Entry 5IB3 (X-ray diffraction, 1.91 A resolution); this record covers chains A and C of the 3 polymer chains in the assembly.

== Chain A ==
Molecule: HLA class I histocompatibility antigen, B-27 alpha chain
Source organism: Homo sapiens
Reference sequence: P03989 (1B27_HUMAN); residues 1-276 here correspond to UniProt positions 25-300 (UniProt number = residue number + 24)
Amino-acid sequence (276 residues; each row starts with the number of its first residue):
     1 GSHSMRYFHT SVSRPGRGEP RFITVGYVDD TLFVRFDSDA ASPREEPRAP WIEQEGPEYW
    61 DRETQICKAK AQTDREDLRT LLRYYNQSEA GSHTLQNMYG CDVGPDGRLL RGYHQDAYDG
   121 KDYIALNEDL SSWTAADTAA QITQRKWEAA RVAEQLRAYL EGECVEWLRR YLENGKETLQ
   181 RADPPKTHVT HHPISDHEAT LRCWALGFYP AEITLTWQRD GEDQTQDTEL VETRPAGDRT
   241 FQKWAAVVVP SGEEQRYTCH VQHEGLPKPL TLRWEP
Cystine bridges: Cys101-Cys164, Cys203-Cys259
Bound ions: Cu ion site 1: Gly1, His3; Cu ion site 2: Glu76, His197 (shared with His8(C) of chain C)
What the authors report for this chain:
  - Cu ion coordination: His197

== Chain C ==
Molecule: Vasoactive intestinal polypeptide receptor 1
Reference sequence: P32241 (VIPR1_HUMAN); residues 1-9 here correspond to UniProt positions 400-408 (UniProt number = residue number + 399)
Amino-acid sequence (9 residues; numbered 1 to 9; the number before each row is that of its first residue):
     1 RRKWRRWHL
Bound ions: Cu ion: His8 (shared with Glu76(A), His197(A) of chain A)
What the authors report for this chain:
  - Cu ion coordination: His8
  - conformationally variable residues: Lys3 to Trp7

== Interface between chain A and chain C ==
Pairs across the interface (55):
  Tyr7(A) with Arg1(C), hydrogen bond (side chain-backbone); Arg2(C)
  His9(A) with Arg2(C), hydrogen bond
  Thr24(A) with Arg2(C), hydrogen bond
  Glu45(A) with Arg2(C), salt bridge
  Tyr59(A) with Arg1(C)
  Arg62(A) with Arg1(C); Arg2(C), hydrogen bond (side chain-backbone); Trp4(C)
  Glu63(A) with Arg1(C); Arg2(C), salt bridge
  Gln65(A) with Trp4(C)
  Ile66(A) with Arg2(C); Lys3(C); Trp4(C), hydrophobic; Arg6(C), hydrogen bond (backbone-side chain)
  Cys67(A) with Arg2(C)
  Ala69(A) with Trp4(C); Arg6(C)
  Lys70(A) with Arg5(C); Arg6(C)
  Thr73(A) with Arg6(C); Trp7(C); His8(C)
  Glu76(A) with His8(C), salt bridge
  Asp77(A) with His8(C), salt bridge; Leu9(C), hydrogen bond (side chain-backbone)
  Thr80(A) with Leu9(C)
  Leu81(A) with Leu9(C), hydrophobic
  Tyr84(A) with Leu9(C), hydrogen bond (side chain-backbone)
  Leu95(A) with Leu9(C), hydrophobic
  Asn97(A) with Arg5(C)
  Tyr99(A) with Arg2(C); Lys3(C), hydrogen bond (side chain-backbone)
  His114(A) with Lys3(C); Arg5(C), hydrogen bond; Trp7(C)
  Asp116(A) with Arg5(C), salt bridge
  Thr143(A) with Leu9(C), hydrogen bond (side chain-backbone)
  Lys146(A) with Leu9(C), hydrogen bond (side chain-backbone)
  Trp147(A) with Arg5(C); Trp7(C); His8(C), hydrogen bond (side chain-backbone); Leu9(C), hydrophobic
  Val152(A) with Trp7(C), hydrophobic
  Gln155(A) with Arg5(C), hydrogen bond; Trp7(C), hydrogen bond
  Leu156(A) with Lys3(C); Trp7(C), hydrophobic
  Tyr159(A) with Arg1(C), hydrogen bond (side chain-backbone); Arg2(C); Lys3(C)
  Glu163(A) with Arg1(C), salt bridge
  Trp167(A) with Arg1(C)
  Tyr171(A) with Arg1(C), hydrogen bond (side chain-backbone)
Also at the interface, not in a pair above, chain A (37 interface residues in all): Met5, Val25, Val34, Tyr123

== Overview ==
Chain A and chain C form an interface of 37 and 9 residues respectively, with 16 hydrogen bonds and 6 salt
bridges. Polar contacts include Glu45(A)-Arg2(C), Glu63(A)-Arg2(C) and Glu76(A)-His8(C). Gly1(A) and His3(A)
form the Cu ion site 1. The paper reports Cu ion coordination by His197(A) and His8(C); conformational
variability at Lys3(C).
Chain A is HLA class I histocompatibility antigen, B-27 alpha chain (Homo sapiens) and chain C is Vasoactive
intestinal polypeptide receptor 1; the structure, Crystal structure of HLA-B*27:05 complexed with the
self-peptide pVIPR and Copper, was determined by X-ray diffraction, deposited together with 5IB1, 5IB2, 5IB4
and 5IB5.
